5MV6 - chains A and B of the 3 polymer chains in the assembly; structure by electron microscopy, 3.50 A resolution.

# Chain A
Molecule: VP1
Organism: Deformed wing virus
UniProt: L0CTV4 (L0CTV4_9VIRU); residues 1-258 here correspond to UniProt positions 902-1159 (UniProt number = residue number + 901)
Chain sequence (258 residues; each row starts with the number of its first residue):
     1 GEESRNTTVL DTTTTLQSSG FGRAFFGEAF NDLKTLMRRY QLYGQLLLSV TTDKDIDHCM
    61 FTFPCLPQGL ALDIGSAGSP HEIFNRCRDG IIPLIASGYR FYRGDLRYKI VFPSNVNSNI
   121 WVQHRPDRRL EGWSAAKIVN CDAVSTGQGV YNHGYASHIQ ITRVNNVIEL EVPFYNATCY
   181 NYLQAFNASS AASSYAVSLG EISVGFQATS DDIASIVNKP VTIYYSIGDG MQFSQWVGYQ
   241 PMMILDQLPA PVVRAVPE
Not modelled in the structure: 1, 75-78, 142-149, 254-258

# Chain B
Molecule: VP2
Organism: Deformed wing virus
UniProt: E0YTW0 (E0YTW0_9VIRU); the author numbering skips numbers that UniProt does not, so the offset changes along the chain: 1-44 = UniProt 116-159; 46-254 = UniProt 160-368
Chain sequence (253 residues; row label = number of the first residue in the row; note: 1 number in that range is skipped by the numbering (no residue carries it; nothing is unmodelled there)):
     1 MDNPNPGPDG EGEVELEKDS NVVLTTQRDP STSIPAPVSV KWSR
    46 WTSNDVVDDY ATITSRWYQI AEFVWSKDDP FDKELARLIL PRALLSSIEA NSDAICDVPN
   106 TIPFKVHAYW RGDMEVRVQI NSNKFQVGQL QATWYYSDHE NLNISSKRSV YGFSQMDHAL
   166 ISASASNEAK LVIPFKHVYP FLPTRIVPDW TTGILDMGAL NIRVIAPLRM SATGPTTCNV
   226 VVFIKLNNSE FTGTSSGKFY ASQIRAKPE
Not modelled in the structure: 251-254

# Interface between chain A and chain B
Pairs across the interface (63):
  Glu2(A) with Thr32(B); Ser33(B); His163(B), hydrogen bond (backbone-backbone)
  Glu3(A) with Ser159(B); Gln160(B); Met161(B); Asp162(B); His163(B), hydrogen bond (backbone-backbone)
  Arg100(A) with Tyr140(B), hydrogen bond; Tyr141(B), hydrogen bond (side chain-backbone); Ser142(B), hydrogen bond (side chain-backbone); Glu145(B), hydrogen bond (side chain-backbone); Asn146(B)
  Phe101(A) with Val183(B), hydrophobic
  Trp133(A) with Leu147(B), hydrophobic
  Ala177(A) with Tyr184(B)
  Thr178(A) with Val183(B); Tyr184(B)
  Cys179(A) with Val183(B), hydrogen bond (backbone-backbone); Pro185(B)
  Tyr180(A) with Lys181(B); His182(B), hydrogen bond (side chain-backbone); Val183(B)
  Tyr182(A) with Ser142(B); Glu145(B); His182(B), hydrogen bond
  Gln184(A) with Asn146(B)
  Ala185(A) with Asn146(B); Leu147(B); Asn148(B)
  Phe186(A) with Glu145(B); Leu147(B)
  Asn187(A) with His144(B), hydrogen bond (side chain-backbone); Glu145(B); Asn146(B), hydrogen bond (side chain-backbone); Leu147(B)
  Ser189(A) with His144(B), hydrogen bond; Glu145(B); Thr197(B)
  Ser190(A) with Glu145(B), hydrogen bond; Thr197(B), hydrogen bond (side chain-backbone); Gly198(B)
  Ala192(A) with Asp194(B), hydrogen bond (backbone-backbone); Trp195(B)
  Ser193(A) with Glu145(B), hydrogen bond
  Ala196(A) with Tyr184(B)
  Gln235(A) with Pro35(B); Ala36(B); Tyr141(B); Lys181(B)
  Trp236(A) with Gln160(B); Met161(B)
  Val237(A) with Tyr140(B), hydrophobic; Lys152(B); Met161(B), hydrophobic
  Gly238(A) with Lys152(B), hydrogen bond (backbone-side chain); Gln160(B); Met161(B)
  Tyr239(A) with Lys152(B), hydrogen bond (backbone-side chain); Gln160(B), hydrogen bond (backbone-side chain)
  Gln240(A) with Asn146(B); Asn148(B)
  Pro241(A) with Ser151(B)
Interface residues without a listed pair, chain A (31 interface residues in all): Arg5, Asn181, Ala191, Tyr195, Ser234
Interface residues without a listed pair, chain B (34 interface residues in all): Ser31, Trp42, Asp143, Gly157, Ala164, Leu165

# In short
The interface between chain A and chain B involves 31 residues on one side and 34 on the other; the contacts
include 19 hydrogen bonds. Polar pairs include Arg100(A)-Tyr140(B), Arg100(A)-Tyr141(B) and
Arg100(A)-Ser142(B).
Here chain A is VP1 and chain B is VP2, both from Deformed wing virus. Entry 5MV6 (Structure of deformed wing
virus, a honeybee pathogen) was determined by electron microscopy together with 5G52, 5L7Q, 5L8Q, 5MUP and
5MV5 from the same study.
